PDB entry 4QV5 | X-ray diffraction, 2.70 A resolution | chains M and b of the 28 polymer chains in the assembly

Chain M:
Name: Proteasome subunit beta type-7
From: Saccharomyces cerevisiae
Notes: EC 3.4.25.1
UniProtKB: P30657 (PSB7_YEAST); residues -12 to 233 here correspond to UniProt positions 21-266 (UniProt number = residue number + 33)
Chain sequence (246 residues; row label = number of the first residue in the row; numbers below 1 keep their minus sign (Thr-12 is residue -12)):
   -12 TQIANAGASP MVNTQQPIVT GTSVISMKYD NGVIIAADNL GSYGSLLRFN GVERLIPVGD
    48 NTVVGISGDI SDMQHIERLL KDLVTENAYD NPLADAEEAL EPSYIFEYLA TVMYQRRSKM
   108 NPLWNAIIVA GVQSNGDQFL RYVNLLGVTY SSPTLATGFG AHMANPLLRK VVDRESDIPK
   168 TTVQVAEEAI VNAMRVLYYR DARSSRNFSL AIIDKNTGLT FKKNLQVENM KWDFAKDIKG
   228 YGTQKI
Not modelled in the structure: -12 to 0

Chain b:
Name: Proteasome subunit beta type-1
From: Saccharomyces cerevisiae
Notes: EC 3.4.25.1
UniProtKB: P38624 (PSB1_YEAST); residues 1-196 here correspond to UniProt positions 20-215 (UniProt number = residue number + 19)
Chain sequence (196 residues; numbered 1 to 196; the number before each row is that of its first residue):
     1 TSIMAVTFKD GVILGADSRT TTGAYIANRV TDKLTRVHDK IWCCRSGSAA DTQAIADIVQ
    61 YHLELYTSQY GTPSTETAAS VFKELCYENK DNLTAGIIVA GYDDKNKGEV YTIPLGGSVH
   121 KLPYAIAGSG STFIYGYCDK NFRENMSKEE TVDFIKHSLS QAIKWDGSSG GVIRMVVLTA
   181 AGVERLIFYP DEYEQL
Swiss-Prot annotation at these positions:
  - active site: Thr1 (Nucleophile)

Chain M / chain b interface:
Pairs across the interface (61):
  Ser32(M) with Trp165(b); Asp166(b); Gly167(b), hydrogen bond (backbone-backbone)
  Leu33(M) with Phe133(b), hydrophobic; Trp165(b)
  Leu34(M) with Lys164(b); Trp165(b), hydrogen bond (backbone-backbone); Gly167(b)
  Arg35(M) with Trp165(b)
  Phe146(M) with Ala24(b); Tyr25(b)
  Tyr185(M) with Glu194(b), hydrogen bond
  Tyr186(M) with Ile26(b); Arg29(b)
  Arg187(M) with Ala24(b); Tyr25(b); Ile26(b), hydrogen bond (backbone-backbone); Ala27(b), hydrogen bond (side chain-backbone); Arg29(b)
  Asp188(M) with Ala24(b); Ile26(b)
  Ala189(M) with Arg19(b); Thr21(b); Ala24(b), hydrogen bond (backbone-backbone); Ile26(b); Gly167(b)
  Arg190(M) with Ala24(b)
  Arg193(M) with Asp191(b), salt bridge; Glu194(b), salt bridge
  Lys218(M) with Arg29(b), hydrogen bond (backbone-side chain)
  Trp219(M) with Arg29(b); Gly171(b); Val172(b), hydrophobic; Tyr189(b); Pro190(b)
  Asp220(M) with Tyr189(b)
  Phe221(M) with Arg29(b); Val30(b), hydrophobic
  Ala222(M) with Val30(b), hydrophobic; Arg174(b), hydrogen bond (backbone-side chain); Ile187(b), hydrophobic
  Lys223(M) with Ile187(b); Tyr189(b)
  Ile225(M) with Val30(b), hydrophobic; Arg174(b)
  Lys226(M) with Asp32(b); Arg185(b)
  Gly227(M) with Asp32(b), hydrogen bond (backbone-side chain)
  Tyr228(M) with Thr35(b); Arg45(b); Gln53(b), hydrogen bond (side chain-backbone); Ala56(b); Asp57(b), hydrogen bond
  Gln231(M) with Leu34(b); Thr35(b); Arg36(b), hydrogen bond (side chain-backbone); Trp42(b); Arg185(b)
  Ile233(M) with Arg36(b); Trp42(b); Arg185(b), hydrogen bond (backbone-side chain)
Other interface residues (no listed pair), chain M (27 interface residues in all): Asn37, Met150, Met217
Other interface residues (no listed pair), chain b (35 interface residues in all): Asn28, Ile163, Ser168, Val183

Summary:
The interface between chain M and chain b involves 27 residues on one side and 35 on the other; the contacts
include 13 hydrogen bonds and 2 salt bridges. Polar pairs include Arg193(M)-Asp191(b), Arg193(M)-Glu194(b) and
Tyr185(M)-Glu194(b). UniProt lists active-site residue Thr1(b) on chain b.
Chain M is Proteasome subunit beta type-7 and chain b is Proteasome subunit beta type-1, both from
Saccharomyces cerevisiae; the structure, yCP beta5-M45I mutant, was determined by X-ray diffraction (same
publication as 4QUX, 4QUY, 4QV0, 4QV1, 4QV3, 4QV4 and 42 further entries).
